7K0C - chains C and F of the 12 polymer chains in the assembly; structure by electron microscopy, 3.30 A resolution.

# Chain C
Protein: Polymeric immunoglobulin receptor
From: Homo sapiens
Reference sequence: P01833 (PIGR_HUMAN); residues 1-585 here correspond to UniProt positions 19-603 (UniProt number = residue number + 18)
Chain sequence (591 residues; each row starts with the number of its first residue):
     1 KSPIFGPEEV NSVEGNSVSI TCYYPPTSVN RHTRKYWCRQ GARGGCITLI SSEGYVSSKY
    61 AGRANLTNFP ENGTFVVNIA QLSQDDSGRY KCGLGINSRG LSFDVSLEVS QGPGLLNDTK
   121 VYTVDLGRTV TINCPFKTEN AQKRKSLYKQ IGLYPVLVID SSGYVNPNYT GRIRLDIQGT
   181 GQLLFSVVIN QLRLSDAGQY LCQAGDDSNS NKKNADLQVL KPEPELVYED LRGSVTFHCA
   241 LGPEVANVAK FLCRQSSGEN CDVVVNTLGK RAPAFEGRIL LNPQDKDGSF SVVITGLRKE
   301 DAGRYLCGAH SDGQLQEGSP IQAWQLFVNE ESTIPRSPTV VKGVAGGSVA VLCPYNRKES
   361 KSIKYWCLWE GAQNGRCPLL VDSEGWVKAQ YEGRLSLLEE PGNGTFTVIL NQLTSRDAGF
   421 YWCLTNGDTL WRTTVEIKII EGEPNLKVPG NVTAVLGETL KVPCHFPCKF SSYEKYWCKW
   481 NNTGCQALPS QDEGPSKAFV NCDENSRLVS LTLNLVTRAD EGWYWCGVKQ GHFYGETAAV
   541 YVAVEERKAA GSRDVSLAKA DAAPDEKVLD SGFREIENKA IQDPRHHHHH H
Not modelled in the structure: 1, 491-501, 547-591
Sequence notes: expression tag (586-591)
Swiss-Prot annotation at these positions:
  - glycosylation (N-linked (GlcNAc...) asparagine): Asn65, Asn72, Asn117, Asn168, Asn403, Asn451 (complex), Asn481
Disulfides: Cys22-Cys92, Cys38-Cys46, Cys134-Cys202, Cys239-Cys307, Cys253-Cys261, Cys464-Cys526, Cys478-Cys485

# Chain F
Protein: Immunoglobulin heavy constant mu
From: Homo sapiens
Reference sequence: P01871 (IGHM_HUMAN); residues 226-576 here correspond to UniProt positions 103-453 (UniProt number = residue number - 123)
Chain sequence (369 residues; row label = number of the first residue in the row):
   208 DYKDDDDKLE VLFQGPGSLP VIAELPPKVS VFVPPRDGFF GNPRKSKLIC QATGFSPRQI
   268 QVSWLREGKQ VGSGVTTDQV QAEAKESGPT TYKVTSTLTI KESDWLGQSM FTCRVDHRGL
   328 TFQQNASSMC VPDQDTAIRV FAIPPSFASI FLTKSTKLTC LVTDLTTYDS VTISWTRQNG
   388 EAVKTHTNIS ESHPNATFSA VGEASICEDD WNSGERFTCT VTHTDLPSPL KQTISRPKGV
   448 ALHRPDVYLL PPAREQLNLR ESATITCLVT GFSPADVFVQ WMQRGQPLSP EKYVTSAPMP
   508 EPQAPGRYFA HSILTVSEEE WNTGETYTCV VAHEALPNRV TERTVDKSTG KPTLYNVSLV
   568 MSDTAGTCY
Not modelled in the structure: 208-344, 445-448
Sequence notes: expression tag (208-225)
Swiss-Prot annotation at these positions:
  - glycosylation (N-linked (GlcNAc...) asparagine): Asn332 (complex), Asn395, Asn402
Disulfides: Cys367-Cys426, Cys474-Cys536
What the authors report for this chain:
  - higher-order assembly contacts with a neighbouring Immunoglobulin J chain: Leu561 to Ser569

# Chain C / chain F interface
Inter-chain disulfides: Cys468(C)-Cys414(F)
Residue-residue contacts - 9 pairs, chain C then chain F:
  Gly95(C) - Tyr576(F)
  Ile96(C) - Tyr576(F)  hydrogen bond (backbone-side chain)
  Ser98(C) - Thr571(F)
  Arg99(C) - Thr571(F)  hydrogen bond (side chain-backbone)
  Arg99(C) - Ala572(F)
  Arg99(C) - Tyr576(F)
  Cys468(C) - Cys414(F)  disulfide
  Cys468(C) - Glu415(F)
  Lys469(C) - Lys361(F)
Interface residues without a listed pair, chain C (9 interface residues in all): Leu94, Leu101, Ser506
Interface residues without a listed pair, chain F (8 interface residues in all): Ile413, Thr574
The authors on this interface:
  - residue pairs: Ile96(C)-Tyr576(F) (backbone contact), Arg99(C)-Tyr576(F), Arg99(C)-Thr574(F), Cys468(C)-Cys414(F) (covalent link)

# Summary
9 residues of chain C and 8 residues of chain F are in contact, with 1 disulfide bond and 2 hydrogen bonds.
Polar contacts include Ile96(C)-Tyr576(F) and Arg99(C)-Thr571(F). The paper describes a backbone contact
between Ile96(C) and Tyr576(F); contacts between Arg99(C) and Tyr576(F), Arg99(C) and Thr574(F) and Cys468(C)
and Cys414(F). The paper reports higher-order assembly contacts with a neighbouring Immunoglobulin J chain
through Leu561(F).
Chain C is Polymeric immunoglobulin receptor and chain F is Immunoglobulin heavy constant mu, both from Homo
sapiens; the structure, Structure of Secretory IgM Core, was determined by electron microscopy.
